Entry 8ENH (X-ray diffraction, 2.50 A resolution); this record covers chains C and E of the 5 polymer chains in the assembly.

# Chain C
Molecule: Nucleoprotein NP7 epitope
Amino-acid sequence (9 residues; numbered 1 to 9; the number before each row is that of its first residue):
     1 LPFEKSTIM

# Chain E
Molecule: 3180 TCR alpha chain
From: Homo sapiens
Amino-acid sequence (246 residues; numbered 2 to 257; 10 numbers in that range are skipped by the numbering (no residue carries them; nothing is unmodelled there); the number before each row is that of its first residue):
     2 AVVSQHPSRV ICKSGTSVKI ECRSLDFQ
    36 ATTMFWYRQF PKQSLMLMAT SNEG
    63 SKATYEQGVE KDKFLINHA
    83 SLTLSTLTVT SAHPEDSSFY ICSAGPTSGR TDTQYFGPGT RLTVLEDLKN VFPPEVAVFE
   143 PSEAEISHTQ KATLVCLATG FYPDHVELSW WVNGKEVHSG VCTDPQPLKE QPALNDSRYA
   203 LSSRLRVSAT FWQNPRNHFR CQVQFYGLSE NDEWTQDRAK PVTQIVSAEA WGRAD
Disordered / not traced: 2
Cystine bridges: Cys23-Cys104, Cys158-Cys223

# Chain C / chain E interface
Contacting residue pairs (13; chain C residue first):
  Glu4(C) with Gly111(E); Arg112(E), salt bridge
  Lys5(C) with Thr109(E); Ser110(E); Arg112(E), hydrogen bond (side chain-backbone); Thr113(E), hydrogen bond (side chain-backbone); Asp114(E), salt bridge
  Ser6(C) with Thr109(E); Ser110(E), hydrogen bond (backbone-backbone)
  Thr7(C) with Pro108(E); Thr109(E), hydrogen bond
  Ile8(C) with Gln29(E); Thr37(E)
Also at the interface, not in a pair above, chain E (10 interface residues in all): Leu84

# Overview
Chain C and chain E form an interface of 5 and 10 residues respectively; the contacts include 4 hydrogen bonds
and 2 salt bridges. Polar pairs include Glu4(C)-Arg112(E), Lys5(C)-Asp114(E) and Lys5(C)-Arg112(E).
Here chain C is Nucleoprotein NP7 epitope and chain E is 3180 TCR alpha chain (Homo sapiens). Entry 8ENH
(Cross-reactive 3180 TCR recognition of HLA-B*35:01-NP7 epitope from 2002 H3N2 influenza strain) was
determined by X-ray diffraction.
